PDB entry 7YWU | X-ray diffraction, 2.80 A resolution | chains A and D

[Chain A (and D)]
Molecule: Probable vanillyl-alcohol oxidase
Source organism: Rhodococcus jostii
Notes: EC 1.1.3.38; chain D of this document is another copy of the same molecule, construct and numbering; everything in this record applies to it too
UniProtKB: Q0SBK1 (Q0SBK1_RHOJR); numbering as in UniProt (aligned over 1-526)
Sequence (526 residues; each row starts with the number of its first residue):
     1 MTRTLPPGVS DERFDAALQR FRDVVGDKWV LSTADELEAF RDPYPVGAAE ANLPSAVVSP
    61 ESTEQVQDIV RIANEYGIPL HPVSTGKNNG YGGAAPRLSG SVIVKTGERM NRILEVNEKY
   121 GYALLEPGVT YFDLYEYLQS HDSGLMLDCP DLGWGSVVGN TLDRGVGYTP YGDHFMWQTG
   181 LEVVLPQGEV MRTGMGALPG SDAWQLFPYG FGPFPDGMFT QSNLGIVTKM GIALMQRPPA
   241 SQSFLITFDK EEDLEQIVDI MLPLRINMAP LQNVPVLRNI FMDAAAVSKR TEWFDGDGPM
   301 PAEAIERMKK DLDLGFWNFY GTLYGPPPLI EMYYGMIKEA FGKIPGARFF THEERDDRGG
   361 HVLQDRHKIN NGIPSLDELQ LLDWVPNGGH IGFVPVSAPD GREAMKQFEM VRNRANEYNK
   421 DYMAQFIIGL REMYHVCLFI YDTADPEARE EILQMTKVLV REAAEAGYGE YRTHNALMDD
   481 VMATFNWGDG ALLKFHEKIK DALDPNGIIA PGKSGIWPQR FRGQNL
Disordered / not traced: 1
Construct notes: engineered mutation H81 (Ser in Q0SBK1), V394 (Ser in Q0SBK1), M423 (Ala in Q0SBK1), Y434 (His in Q0SBK1), D445 (Ile in Q0SBK1), P518 (Ser in Q0SBK1)
Covalently attached groups: flavin-adenine dinucleotide (FAD) linked to H390
Residues lining bound ligands:
  - 2-methoxy-4-(prop-2-en-1-yl)phenol (EOL): N89, Y91, D151, V166, Y168, R278, M282, E378, G392, V394, Q425, I427, V436, L438, Y471, R472
  - FAD (flavin-adenine dinucleotide): Y44, H81, P82, V83, S84, T85, G86, K87, N88, N89, G93, T106, P127, P150, D151, L152, G155, S156, G159, N160, L162, D163, G165, V166, Y168, G225, I226, V227, E378, L381, L438, Y471, R472, K513
  - hexane-1,6-diol (HEZ), molecule 1: F175, M176, Q178, P208, Y209, F214
  - hexane-1,6-diol (HEZ), molecule 2: R290, G296, D297, G298, W384, V385, N419, K420, D421, I440
Reported in the primary citation:
  - mutagenesis - S81H, A423M, H434Y, I445D, S518P: increased stability
  - mutagenesis - H174Q: decreased expression
  - specificity-determining residues: V394
  - binding site for flavin-adenine dinucleotide: D151
  - mutagenesis - S81H/D151E/S394V/A423M/Q425S/H434Y/I445D/S518P, Q425L: increased catalytic activity
  - mutagenesis - D151E: unchanged catalytic activity
  - catalytic residues: Y91, Y471
  - binding site for 2-methoxy-4-(prop-2-en-1-yl)phenol: Y91, Y471

[Interface between chain A and chain D]
Pairs across the interface (160):
  K119(A) - L262(D)
  K119(A) - I266(D)
  K119(A) - D400(D)  salt bridge
  Y120(A) - L262(D)  hydrophobic
  Y120(A) - I266(D)
  Y120(A) - P399(D)  hydrophobic
  Y120(A) - D400(D)
  Y120(A) - R431(D)  hydrogen bond (backbone-side chain)
  G121(A) - R431(D)  hydrogen bond (backbone-side chain)
  R164(A) - Y209(D)
  R164(A) - G210(D)
  R164(A) - F211(D)
  R164(A) - G212(D)  hydrogen bond (side chain-backbone)
  R164(A) - F214(D)
  Y171(A) - R431(D)  hydrogen bond
  D173(A) - Y209(D)  hydrogen bond
  F175(A) - Y209(D)  hydrophobic
  F175(A) - F214(D)  hydrophobic
  M176(A) - M176(D)  hydrophobic
  W177(A) - R431(D)
  E182(A) - W487(D)
  V190(A) - W487(D)  hydrophobic
  V190(A) - A491(D)
  M191(A) - W487(D)  hydrophobic
  M191(A) - A491(D)  hydrophobic
  M191(A) - L492(D)  hydrophobic
  M191(A) - F495(D)  hydrophobic
  R192(A) - W487(D)
  M195(A) - G469(D)
  M195(A) - F485(D)  hydrophobic
  G196(A) - W487(D)
  A197(A) - F485(D)
  A197(A) - N486(D)  hydrogen bond (backbone-backbone)
  A197(A) - W487(D)  hydrogen bond (backbone-backbone)
  A197(A) - L492(D)  hydrophobic
  L198(A) - G467(D)
  L198(A) - Y468(D)
  L198(A) - G469(D)
  L198(A) - T484(D)
  L198(A) - F485(D)  hydrophobic
  P199(A) - T484(D)
  P199(A) - N486(D)
  P199(A) - W487(D)
  S201(A) - G467(D)
  D202(A) - E403(D)
  L206(A) - A398(D)  hydrophobic
  L206(A) - R431(D)
  L206(A) - E432(D)
  F207(A) - V396(D)  hydrophobic
  F207(A) - E432(D)
  F207(A) - Y434(D)
  F207(A) - Y471(D)  hydrophobic
  Y209(A) - R164(D)
  Y209(A) - D173(D)  hydrogen bond
  Y209(A) - F175(D)  hydrophobic
  G210(A) - R164(D)
  G210(A) - Y471(D)
  F211(A) - R164(D)
  F211(A) - Q221(D)
  F211(A) - E470(D)
  F211(A) - Y471(D)
  F211(A) - V481(D)  hydrophobic
  F211(A) - F485(D)  hydrophobic
  F211(A) - S514(D)
  G212(A) - R164(D)  hydrogen bond (backbone-side chain)
  G212(A) - T220(D)
  G212(A) - Q221(D)  hydrogen bond (backbone-side chain)
  G212(A) - S514(D)
  P213(A) - M218(D)  hydrophobic
  P213(A) - T220(D)
  P213(A) - Q221(D)
  P213(A) - H496(D)  hydrogen bond (backbone-side chain)
  P213(A) - I516(D)
  F214(A) - R164(D)
  F214(A) - F175(D)  hydrophobic
  F214(A) - G217(D)  hydrogen bond (backbone-backbone)
  F214(A) - M218(D)  hydrogen bond (backbone-backbone)
  P215(A) - M218(D)  hydrophobic
  P215(A) - F495(D)  hydrophobic
  G217(A) - F214(D)  hydrogen bond (backbone-backbone)
  M218(A) - P213(D)  hydrophobic
  M218(A) - F214(D)
  M218(A) - P215(D)  hydrophobic
  M218(A) - M218(D)  hydrophobic
  F219(A) - F495(D)  hydrophobic
  T220(A) - G212(D)
  T220(A) - P213(D)
  Q221(A) - F211(D)
  Q221(A) - G212(D)  hydrogen bond (side chain-backbone)
  Q221(A) - P213(D)
  S222(A) - P213(D)
  A233(A) - R431(D)
  L234(A) - R431(D)  hydrogen bond (backbone-side chain)
  Q236(A) - I266(D)
  Q236(A) - N267(D)  hydrogen bond
  L262(A) - K119(D)
  L262(A) - Y120(D)  hydrophobic
  I266(A) - Y120(D)
  I266(A) - Q236(D)
  N267(A) - Q236(D)  hydrogen bond
  V396(A) - F207(D)  hydrophobic
  A398(A) - L206(D)  hydrophobic
  P399(A) - K119(D)
  P399(A) - Y120(D)  hydrophobic
  D400(A) - K119(D)  salt bridge
  D400(A) - Y120(D)
  E403(A) - D202(D)
  R431(A) - Y120(D)  hydrogen bond (side chain-backbone)
  R431(A) - G121(D)  hydrogen bond (side chain-backbone)
  R431(A) - Y171(D)  hydrogen bond
  R431(A) - W177(D)
  R431(A) - L206(D)
  R431(A) - A233(D)
  R431(A) - L234(D)  hydrogen bond (side chain-backbone)
  E432(A) - L206(D)
  E432(A) - F207(D)
  Y434(A) - F207(D)
  G467(A) - L198(D)
  G467(A) - S201(D)
  Y468(A) - L198(D)
  G469(A) - M195(D)
  G469(A) - L198(D)
  E470(A) - F211(D)
  Y471(A) - F207(D)  hydrophobic
  Y471(A) - G210(D)
  T473(A) - F211(D)
  V481(A) - F211(D)  hydrophobic
  T484(A) - L198(D)
  T484(A) - P199(D)
  F485(A) - A197(D)
  F485(A) - L198(D)  hydrophobic
  F485(A) - F211(D)  hydrophobic
  N486(A) - A197(D)  hydrogen bond (backbone-backbone)
  N486(A) - P199(D)
  W487(A) - E182(D)
  W487(A) - V190(D)
  W487(A) - M191(D)  hydrophobic
  W487(A) - R192(D)
  W487(A) - G196(D)
  W487(A) - A197(D)  hydrogen bond (backbone-backbone)
  W487(A) - P199(D)
  A491(A) - V190(D)
  A491(A) - M191(D)
  L492(A) - M191(D)  hydrophobic
  L492(A) - A197(D)  hydrophobic
  F495(A) - L185(D)  hydrophobic
  F495(A) - M191(D)  hydrophobic
  F495(A) - P215(D)  hydrophobic
  F495(A) - F219(D)  hydrophobic
  F495(A) - L503(D)  hydrophobic
  H496(A) - P213(D)  hydrogen bond (side chain-backbone)
  K498(A) - A502(D)
  A502(A) - K498(D)
  A502(A) - A502(D)  hydrophobic
  L503(A) - F495(D)  hydrophobic
  L503(A) - K498(D)
  L503(A) - I499(D)  hydrophobic
  S514(A) - F211(D)
  S514(A) - G212(D)
  I516(A) - P213(D)
Interface residues without a listed pair, chain A (81 interface residues in all): L185, G194, G200, Q205, M235, D259, L430, A464, R472, M478, M482, I499
Interface residues without a listed pair, chain D (81 interface residues in all): Q187, G194, G200, Q205, S222, M235, D259, L430, A464, R472, T473, M482

[In short]
The chain A/chain D interface involves 81 residues from each chain; the contacts include 25 hydrogen bonds and
2 salt bridges. Polar contacts include K119(A)-D400(D), Y120(A)-R431(D) and G121(A)-R431(D). From the paper:
catalytic residues Y91(A) and Y471(A); S81H, A423M and H434Y of chain A, among others, increase stability; 9
substitutions were tested in all.
Chain A and chain D are both Probable vanillyl-alcohol oxidase (Rhodococcus jostii); the structure, Eugenol
oxidase from rhodococcus jostii: mutant S81H, A423M, H434Y, S394V, I445D, S518P, was determined by X-ray
diffraction.
